1B4U - chains A and B of the 4 polymer chains in the assembly; structure by X-ray diffraction, 2.20 A resolution.

[Chain A]
Protein: Protocatechuate 4,5-dioxygenase
Source organism: Sphingomonas paucimobilis
Notes: EC 1.13.11.8; fragment: chain a, c, alpha chain, chain b, d, beta chain
UniProt: P22635 (PCYA_PSEPA); residues 1-139 here = UniProt positions 1-139
Amino-acid sequence (139 residues; each row starts with the number of its first residue):
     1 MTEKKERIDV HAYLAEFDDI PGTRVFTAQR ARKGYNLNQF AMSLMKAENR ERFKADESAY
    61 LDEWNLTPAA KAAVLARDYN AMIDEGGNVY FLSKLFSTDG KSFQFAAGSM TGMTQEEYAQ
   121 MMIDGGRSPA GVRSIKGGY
Not modelled in the structure: 1-7
From the paper describing this entry:
  - binding site for 3,4-dihydroxybenzoic acid: Phe103
  - higher-order assembly contacts with a neighbouring Protocatechuate 4,5-dioxygenase: Glu85 to Met110
  - conformationally variable residues: Tyr90

[Chain B]
Protein: Protocatechuate 4,5-dioxygenase
Source organism: Sphingomonas paucimobilis
Notes: EC 1.13.11.8; fragment: chain a, c, alpha chain, chain b, d, beta chain
UniProt: P22636 (PCYB_PSEPA); residues 1-302 here = UniProt positions 1-302
Amino-acid sequence (302 residues; numbered 1 to 302; the number before each row is that of its first residue):
     1 MARVTTGITS SHIPALGAAI QTGTSDNDYW GPVFKGYQPI RDWIKQPGNM PDVVILVYND
    61 HASAFDMNII PTFAIGCAET FKPADEGWGP RPVPDVKGHP DLAWHIAQSL ILDEFDMTIM
   121 NQMDVDHGCT VPLSMIFGEP EEWPCKVIPF PVNVVTYPPP SGKRCFALGD SIRAAVESFP
   181 EDLNVHVWGT GGMSHQLQGP RAGLINKEFD LNFIDKLISD PEELSKMPHI QYLRESGSEG
   241 VELVMWLIMR GALPEKVRDL YTFYHIPASN TALGAMILQP EETAGTPLEP RKVMSGHSLA
   301 QA
Not modelled in the structure: 1, 300-302
Ion coordination: Fe ion: His12, His61, Glu242 (together with 3,4-dihydroxybenzoic acid)
Small-molecule neighbours: 3,4-dihydroxybenzoic acid (DHB): His12, Ile13, Pro14, His61, His127, His195, Leu197, Glu242, Ala268, Ser269, Asn270, Thr271
From the paper describing this entry:
  - Fe ion coordination: His12, His61, Glu242
  - binding site for 3,4-dihydroxybenzoic acid: Ile13, Pro14, His127, His195, Leu197, Ser269, Asn270 to Leu273
  - conformationally variable residues: His12, Pro14, His127, His195
  - catalytic residues: His195 (proposed by the authors, not directly observed)
  - catalytic residues: His12, His61, Glu242

[Interface between chain A and chain B]
Residue-residue contacts (104; chain A residue first):
  Tyr13(A) - Tyr157(B)
  Tyr13(A) - Pro158(B)
  Tyr13(A) - His229(B)  hydrogen bond
  Glu16(A) - Ile230(B)
  Phe17(A) - Tyr157(B)  hydrophobic
  Phe17(A) - Ile230(B)  hydrophobic
  Phe17(A) - Leu233(B)  hydrophobic
  Asp19(A) - Arg234(B)  salt bridge
  Ile20(A) - Arg201(B)
  Ile20(A) - Ile230(B)  hydrophobic
  Ile20(A) - Leu233(B)  hydrophobic
  Pro21(A) - Arg201(B)
  Gly22(A) - Gln196(B)  hydrogen bond (backbone-side chain)
  Gly22(A) - Gly199(B)
  Gly22(A) - Pro200(B)
  Gly22(A) - Arg201(B)
  Thr23(A) - Gln196(B)  hydrogen bond
  Thr23(A) - Gln198(B)
  Thr23(A) - Arg201(B)
  Thr23(A) - Ser238(B)
  Arg24(A) - Gln198(B)  hydrogen bond (backbone-side chain)
  Arg24(A) - Gly199(B)
  Val25(A) - Tyr157(B)  hydrophobic
  Val25(A) - Leu233(B)  hydrophobic
  Phe26(A) - Val155(B)
  Phe26(A) - Thr156(B)
  Phe26(A) - Tyr157(B)  hydrogen bond (backbone-backbone)
  Ala31(A) - Met67(B)  hydrophobic
  Tyr35(A) - Met67(B)  hydrophobic
  Tyr35(A) - Asn68(B)  hydrogen bond
  Gln39(A) - Asp66(B)  hydrogen bond
  Gln39(A) - Met67(B)  hydrogen bond (side chain-backbone)
  Gln39(A) - Asn68(B)
  Met42(A) - Ala62(B)
  Met42(A) - Ser63(B)
  Met42(A) - Phe65(B)
  Met42(A) - Asp66(B)
  Met45(A) - Ser63(B)
  Met45(A) - Asp85(B)
  Arg50(A) - Asp85(B)  salt bridge
  Arg50(A) - Gly87(B)  hydrogen bond (side chain-backbone)
  Arg50(A) - Gly89(B)
  Asn80(A) - Gly199(B)
  Ile83(A) - Gln198(B)
  Asn88(A) - Val155(B)
  Val89(A) - Leu197(B)
  Tyr90(A) - His61(B)
  Tyr90(A) - Glu239(B)
  Tyr90(A) - Glu242(B)  hydrogen bond
  Phe91(A) - Ala62(B)  hydrophobic
  Phe91(A) - Asp66(B)
  Phe91(A) - Met67(B)  hydrophobic
  Lys94(A) - His61(B)  hydrogen bond (side chain-backbone)
  Lys94(A) - Ala62(B)  hydrogen bond (side chain-backbone)
  Lys94(A) - Glu86(B)
  Ser97(A) - Glu86(B)
  Ser97(A) - Gly87(B)
  Ser97(A) - Trp88(B)  hydrogen bond
  Gly100(A) - Trp88(B)
  Lys101(A) - Trp88(B)
  Phe103(A) - Pro14(B)  hydrophobic
  Phe103(A) - Leu197(B)  hydrophobic
  Phe103(A) - Asn270(B)  hydrogen bond (backbone-side chain)
  Gln104(A) - Ser269(B)
  Gln104(A) - Asn270(B)
  Ala107(A) - Leu197(B)
  Ala107(A) - Ala202(B)
  Ala107(A) - Asn270(B)
  Met110(A) - Leu197(B)
  Met110(A) - Gln198(B)
  Met110(A) - Gly199(B)  hydrogen bond (side chain-backbone)
  Met110(A) - Pro200(B)
  Thr111(A) - Gly199(B)
  Thr111(A) - Ala202(B)
  Tyr118(A) - Ala202(B)
  Tyr118(A) - Gly203(B)  hydrogen bond (side chain-backbone)
  Tyr118(A) - Asn270(B)  hydrogen bond
  Met122(A) - Gly203(B)
  Met122(A) - Ile205(B)  hydrophobic
  Met122(A) - Pro267(B)
  Met122(A) - Ser269(B)
  Met122(A) - Asn270(B)
  Ile123(A) - Tyr29(B)  hydrophobic
  Ile123(A) - His297(B)
  Asp124(A) - Ser298(B)
  Gly125(A) - Ile205(B)
  Gly125(A) - Ile266(B)
  Gly125(A) - Ser298(B)
  Gly126(A) - Gly203(B)
  Gly126(A) - Ile205(B)
  Arg127(A) - Pro200(B)  hydrogen bond (side chain-backbone)
  Arg127(A) - Arg201(B)  hydrogen bond (side chain-backbone)
  Arg127(A) - Ala202(B)  hydrogen bond (side chain-backbone)
  Arg127(A) - Gly203(B)  hydrogen bond (backbone-backbone)
  Arg127(A) - Leu204(B)
  Arg127(A) - Ile205(B)  hydrogen bond (backbone-backbone)
  Ser128(A) - Leu204(B)
  Pro129(A) - Leu204(B)  hydrophobic
  Pro129(A) - Ile205(B)
  Pro129(A) - Asn206(B)
  Val132(A) - Arg201(B)  hydrogen bond (backbone-side chain)
  Arg133(A) - Arg234(B)  hydrogen bond (backbone-side chain)
  Arg133(A) - Glu235(B)  salt bridge
  Ser134(A) - Arg234(B)
Other interface residues (no listed pair), chain A (50 interface residues in all): Thr27, Ala28, Asn38, Leu44, Ser93, Thr98
Other interface residues (no listed pair), chain B (46 interface residues in all): Asn59, Ala84, Pro159

[In short]
50 residues of chain A and 46 residues of chain B are in contact, with 24 hydrogen bonds and 3 salt bridges.
Polar pairs include Asp19(A)-Arg234(B), Arg50(A)-Asp85(B) and Arg133(A)-Glu235(B). From the paper: catalytic
residues His195(B), His12(B) and His61(B) among others; a binding site for 3,4-dihydroxybenzoic acid at
Phe103(A) and Ile13(B) among others.
Here chain A is Protocatechuate 4,5-dioxygenase and chain B is Protocatechuate 4,5-dioxygenase, both from
Sphingomonas paucimobilis. Entry 1B4U (Protocatechuate 4,5-dioxygenase (ligab) in complex with protocatechuate
(pca)) was determined by X-ray diffraction together with 1BOU from the same study.
